PDB entry 4UA2 | X-ray diffraction, 2.61 A resolution | chains A and B

== Chain A ==
Protein: Regulatory protein
Organism: Bacillus megaterium
UniProt: Q799U3 (Q799U3_BACME); numbering as in UniProt (aligned over 2-132)
Sequence (132 residues; row label = number of the first residue in the row):
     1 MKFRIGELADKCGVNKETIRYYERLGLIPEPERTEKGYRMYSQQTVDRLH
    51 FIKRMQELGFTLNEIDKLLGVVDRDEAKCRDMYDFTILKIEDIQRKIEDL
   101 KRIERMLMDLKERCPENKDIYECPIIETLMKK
Not modelled in the structure: 1-3, 34-39, 131-132
Differences from the reference sequence: initiating methionine (1)
Modified residues: Mse-1 (selenomethionine); Mse-40, Mse-55, Mse-82, Mse-106, Mse-108, Mse-130 (selenomethionine; parent Met)

== Chain B ==
Protein: Regulatory protein
Organism: Bacillus megaterium
UniProt: Q799U3 (Q799U3_BACME); numbering as in UniProt; present here: 2-11, 15-132
Sequence (132 residues; row label = number of the first residue in the row; note: 2 numbers in that range are skipped by the numbering (no residue carries them; nothing is unmodelled there); a row labelled like 13A-13B holds insertion residues (13A, then the next letters in order)):
     1 MKFRIGELADK
    13 C
13A-13B GV
    15 NKETIRYYERLGLIPEPERTEKGYRMYSQQTVDRLHFIKRMQELGFTLNE
    65 IDKLLGVVDRDEAKCRDMYDFTILKIEDIQRKIEDLKRIERMLMDLKERC
   115 PENKDIYECPIIETLMKK
Not modelled in the structure: 1-3, 13A-13B, 31-39, 131-132
Differences from the reference sequence: initiating methionine (1)
Modified residues: Mse-1 (selenomethionine); Mse-40, Mse-55, Mse-82, Mse-106, Mse-108, Mse-130 (selenomethionine; parent Met)

== Interface between chain A and chain B ==
Contacting residue pairs - 61 pairs, chain A then chain B:
  Phe-51(A) / Mse-106(B)  hydrophobic
  Arg-54(A) / Lys-96(B)
  Arg-54(A) / Asp-99(B)  salt bridge
  Mse-55(A) / Ile-103(B)
  Leu-58(A) / Asp-99(B)
  Leu-58(A) / Ile-103(B)  hydrophobic
  Phe-60(A) / Ile-103(B)  hydrophobic
  Mse-82(A) / Leu-110(B)  hydrophobic
  Tyr-83(A) / Lys-111(B)
  Tyr-83(A) / Cys-114(B)  hydrophobic
  Tyr-83(A) / Glu-116(B)
  Tyr-83(A) / Asn-117(B)
  Tyr-83(A) / Glu-122(B)  hydrogen bond (side chain-backbone)
  Tyr-83(A) / Pro-124(B)
  Thr-86(A) / Leu-107(B)
  Thr-86(A) / Leu-110(B)
  Thr-86(A) / Lys-111(B)
  Ile-87(A) / Pro-124(B)  hydrophobic
  Lys-89(A) / Leu-107(B)
  Ile-90(A) / Leu-107(B)  hydrophobic
  Ile-90(A) / Mse-108(B)  hydrophobic
  Ile-93(A) / Leu-100(B)
  Ile-93(A) / Ile-103(B)  hydrophobic
  Ile-93(A) / Glu-104(B)
  Gln-94(A) / Glu-104(B)  hydrogen bond
  Lys-96(A) / Leu-58(B)
  Lys-96(A) / Leu-100(B)
  Ile-97(A) / Leu-100(B)  hydrophobic
  Ile-97(A) / Lys-101(B)
  Ile-97(A) / Glu-104(B)
  Asp-99(A) / Arg-54(B)  salt bridge
  Asp-99(A) / Leu-58(B)
  Leu-100(A) / Ile-93(B)
  Leu-100(A) / Ile-97(B)
  Leu-100(A) / Leu-100(B)  hydrophobic
  Lys-101(A) / Ile-97(B)
  Lys-101(A) / Lys-101(B)
  Ile-103(A) / Mse-55(B)
  Ile-103(A) / Leu-58(B)  hydrophobic
  Ile-103(A) / Phe-60(B)  hydrophobic
  Ile-103(A) / Ile-93(B)  hydrophobic
  Glu-104(A) / Ile-90(B)
  Glu-104(A) / Ile-93(B)
  Glu-104(A) / Gln-94(B)  hydrogen bond
  Glu-104(A) / Ile-97(B)
  Mse-106(A) / Leu-68(B)  hydrophobic
  Leu-107(A) / Thr-86(B)
  Leu-107(A) / Lys-89(B)
  Leu-107(A) / Ile-90(B)  hydrophobic
  Mse-108(A) / Ile-90(B)  hydrophobic
  Leu-110(A) / Leu-68(B)  hydrophobic
  Leu-110(A) / Mse-82(B)
  Lys-111(A) / Tyr-83(B)
  Lys-111(A) / Thr-86(B)
  Cys-114(A) / Tyr-83(B)  hydrophobic
  Glu-116(A) / Tyr-83(B)
  Asn-117(A) / Tyr-83(B)
  Glu-122(A) / Tyr-83(B)  hydrogen bond (backbone-side chain)
  Pro-124(A) / Ile-87(B)  hydrophobic
  Glu-127(A) / Glu-91(B)
  Thr-128(A) / Glu-91(B)
Also at the interface, not in a pair above, chain A (37 interface residues in all): Leu-68, Val-71, Glu-91, Arg-95, Cys-123
Also at the interface, not in a pair above, chain B (36 interface residues in all): Val-71, Arg-95, Cys-123, Glu-127, Thr-128

== Overview ==
The interface between chain A and chain B involves 37 residues on one side and 36 on the other; the contacts
include 4 hydrogen bonds and 2 salt bridges. Among the polar pairs are Arg-54(A)/Asp-99(B),
Tyr-83(A)/Glu-122(B) and Gln-94(A)/Glu-104(B).
Both chains are Regulatory protein (Bacillus megaterium). Entry 4UA2 (Crystal structure of dual function
transcriptional regulator MerR from Bacillus megaterium MB1) was determined by X-ray diffraction together with
4UA1 from the same study.
